PDB entry 6OPC | electron microscopy, 3.70 A resolution | chains A and B of the 8 polymer chains in the assembly

# Chain A (and B)
Protein: Cell division control protein 48
Organism: Saccharomyces cerevisiae
Notes: EC 3.6.4.6; chain B of this document is another copy of the same molecule, construct and numbering; everything in this record applies to it too
UniProtKB: P25694 (CDC48_YEAST); residues 1-835 here = UniProt positions 1-835
Amino-acid sequence (835 residues; each row starts with the number of its first residue):
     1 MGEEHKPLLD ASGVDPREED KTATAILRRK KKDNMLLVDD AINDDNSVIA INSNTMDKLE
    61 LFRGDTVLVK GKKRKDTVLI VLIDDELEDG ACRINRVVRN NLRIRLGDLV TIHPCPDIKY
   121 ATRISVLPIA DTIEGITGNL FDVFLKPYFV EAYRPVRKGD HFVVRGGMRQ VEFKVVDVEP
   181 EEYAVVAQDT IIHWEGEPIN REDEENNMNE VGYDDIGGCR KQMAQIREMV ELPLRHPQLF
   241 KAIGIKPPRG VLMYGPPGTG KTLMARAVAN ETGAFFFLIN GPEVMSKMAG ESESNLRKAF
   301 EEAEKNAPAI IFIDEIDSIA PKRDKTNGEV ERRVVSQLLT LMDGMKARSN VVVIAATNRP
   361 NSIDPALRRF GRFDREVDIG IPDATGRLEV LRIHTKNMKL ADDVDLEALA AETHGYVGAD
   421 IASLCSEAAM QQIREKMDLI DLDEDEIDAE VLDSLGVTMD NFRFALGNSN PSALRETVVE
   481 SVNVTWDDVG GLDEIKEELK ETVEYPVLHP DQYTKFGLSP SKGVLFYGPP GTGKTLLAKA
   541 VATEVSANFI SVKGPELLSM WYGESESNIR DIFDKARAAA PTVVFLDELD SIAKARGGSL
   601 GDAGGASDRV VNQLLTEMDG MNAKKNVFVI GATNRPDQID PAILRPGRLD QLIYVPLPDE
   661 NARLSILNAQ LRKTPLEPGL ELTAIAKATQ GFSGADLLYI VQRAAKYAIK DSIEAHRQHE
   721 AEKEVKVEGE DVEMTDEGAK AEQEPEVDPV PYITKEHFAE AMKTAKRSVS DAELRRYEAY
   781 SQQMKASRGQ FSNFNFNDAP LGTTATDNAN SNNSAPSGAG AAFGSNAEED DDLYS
Unresolved in the structure: 1-30, 598-600, 726-743, 785-835 (chain B: 1-30, 723-747, 797-835)
Bound ions: Mg2+ site 1: Thr262 (together with ADP); Mg2+ site 2 near Thr535 (its only coordinating residue here)
Small-molecule neighbours:
  - ADP / beryllium trifluoride, molecule 1: Asp215, Ile216, Gly217, Pro256, Pro257, Gly258, Thr259, Gly260, Lys261, Thr262, Leu263, Asn358, Val390, His394, Gly418, Ala419, Ala422
  - ADP / beryllium trifluoride, molecule 2: Asp488, Val489, Gly490, Leu492, Pro529, Pro530, Gly531, Thr532, Gly533, Lys534, Thr535, Leu536, Glu588, Asn634, Ile666, Gln670, Gly694, Ala695, Leu698
Curated features (UniProtKB/Swiss-Prot):
  - binding site (ATP): Pro257 to Leu263, Asn358, His394, Gly531 to Leu536
  - modified residue: Ser472 (Phosphoserine), Ser519 (Phosphoserine), Thr735 (Phosphothreonine), Ser770 (Phosphoserine)
  - cross-link (Glycyl lysine isopeptide (Lys-Gly)): Lys305 (interchain with G-Cter in ubiquitin), Lys322 (interchain with G-Cter in ubiquitin), Lys346 (interchain with G-Cter in ubiquitin), Lys522 (interchain with G-Cter in ubiquitin), Lys539 (interchain with G-Cter in ubiquitin), Lys594 (interchain with G-Cter in ubiquitin), Lys673 (interchain with G-Cter in ubiquitin)
  - mutagenesis: Lys261 (K261A: Moderate reduction in growth rate; K261T: Probable loss of ATP binding. Complete loss of catalytic activity), Glu315 (E315A: Moderate reduction in growth rate; E315D: Severe loss of catalytic activity without affecting cooperativity between the 2 ATP-binding regions. Slight reduction in growth rate ...), Asn358 (N358A: Slight reduction in growth rate. Restores cell growth; when associated with Q-315), Arg369 (R369A: No effect on growth rate. Restores cell growth; when associated with Q-315), Pro471 (P471A/S: Restores cell growth; when associated with Q-315), Arg475 (R475H: Restores cell growth; when associated with Q-315), Lys534 (K534A/T: Severe loss of catalytic activity. Lethal), Glu588 (E588D: Moderate reduction in growth rate; E588Q: Lethal), Arg645 (R645A: Lethal)

# How chain A and chain B interact
Residue-residue contacts - 150 pairs, chain A then chain B:
  Pro257(A) with Arg369(B)
  Gly258(A) with Arg369(B)
  Thr262(A) with Met345(B)
  Arg266(A) with Met345(B)
  Leu278(A) with Met345(B), hydrophobic
  Asn280(A) with Thr340(B)
  Pro282(A) with Glu293(B); Arg333(B); Ser336(B); Gln337(B)
  Glu283(A) with Arg297(B); Gln337(B)
  Met285(A) with Arg333(B), hydrogen bond
  Ser286(A) with Ala289(B)
  Lys287(A) with Ala289(B); Glu291(B)
  Phe312(A) with Met345(B), hydrophobic
  Glu315(A) with Leu339(B); Thr340(B)
  Ser318(A) with Glu329(B); Ser336(B)
  Lys325(A) with Asn327(B); Arg332(B)
  Glu331(A) with Glu329(B); Arg333(B)
  Asn358(A) with Arg323(B)
  Arg359(A) with Arg323(B); Asp324(B), salt bridge; Arg332(B)
  Asn397(A) with Gly244(B)
  Met398(A) with Ile243(B); Ile245(B), hydrophobic
  Ala419(A) with Arg369(B); Phe370(B)
  Ala422(A) with Phe370(B), hydrophobic
  Ser423(A) with Phe370(B)
  Cys425(A) with Ile245(B)
  Ser426(A) with Lys246(B); Pro248(B)
  Glu427(A) with Arg375(B), salt bridge
  Ala429(A) with Ile245(B), hydrophobic
  Met430(A) with Glu228(B); Phe240(B), hydrophobic; Arg375(B)
  Ile433(A) with Phe240(B), hydrophobic
  Arg434(A) with Glu228(B), salt bridge; Arg375(B)
  Glu444(A) with His236(B)
  Ile447(A) with Gln238(B)
  Leu455(A) with Leu239(B), hydrophobic; Ile243(B), hydrophobic
  Ser472(A) with Arg368(B); Arg369(B)
  Arg475(A) with Arg368(B), hydrogen bond (side chain-backbone); Phe373(B), hydrogen bond (side chain-backbone); Asp374(B), hydrogen bond (side chain-backbone); Glu376(B)
  Glu476(A) with Lys322(B), salt bridge; Asn361(B); Ile363(B); Pro365(B); Arg368(B)
  Val479(A) with Met621(B), hydrophobic
  Glu480(A) with Met621(B); Asn622(B); Ala623(B), hydrogen bond (side chain-backbone)
  Pro530(A) with Arg645(B)
  Gly531(A) with Arg645(B)
  Lys539(A) with Gly620(B); Met621(B)
  Ser551(A) with Met621(B)
  Lys553(A) with Thr616(B); Glu617(B), salt bridge; Asn622(B)
  Pro555(A) with Glu566(B); Arg609(B); Gln613(B)
  Glu556(A) with Arg570(B)
  Leu558(A) with Tyr562(B); Arg609(B)
  Ser559(A) with Tyr562(B)
  Met560(A) with Trp561(B), hydrophobic; Tyr562(B), hydrogen bond (backbone-backbone); Glu564(B)
  Ser567(A) with Lys325(B)
  Phe585(A) with Met621(B), hydrophobic
  Glu588(A) with Arg596(B), salt bridge; Asn612(B); Thr616(B)
  Asp590(A) with Arg596(B), salt bridge; Asn612(B)
  Ser591(A) with Arg609(B); Asn612(B)
  Lys594(A) with Asp608(B), salt bridge
  Ala603(A) with Ala603(B)
  Ala606(A) with Tyr562(B)
  Asn634(A) with Arg596(B)
  Arg635(A) with Arg596(B), hydrogen bond (side chain-backbone)
  Gln638(A) with Arg596(B), hydrogen bond (side chain-backbone); Gly597(B)
  Lys673(A) with Phe516(B); Gly517(B)
  Thr674(A) with Phe516(B)
  Pro675(A) with Lys515(B)
  Leu680(A) with Phe796(B), hydrophobic
  Glu681(A) with Phe796(B)
  Ala684(A) with Phe794(B)
  Ile685(A) with Phe794(B)
  Ala688(A) with Gln790(B); Phe794(B), hydrophobic
  Gln690(A) with Gln790(B)
  Phe692(A) with Phe791(B), hydrophobic
  Ala695(A) with Arg645(B); Pro646(B)
  Asp696(A) with Pro646(B)
  Tyr699(A) with Pro646(B), hydrophobic; Asp650(B)
  Val701(A) with Leu518(B), hydrophobic
  Gln702(A) with Ser519(B), hydrogen bond (side chain-backbone); Pro520(B); Ser521(B)
  Arg703(A) with Glu498(B), salt bridge; Gln651(B)
  Ala705(A) with Leu518(B), hydrophobic
  Lys706(A) with Glu501(B), salt bridge; Thr502(B)
  Ala708(A) with Phe516(B), hydrophobic
  Ile709(A) with Gln512(B); Tyr513(B), hydrophobic; Phe516(B), hydrophobic
  Lys710(A) with Glu501(B), salt bridge; Tyr505(B)
  Ser712(A) with Gln512(B), hydrogen bond
  Ile713(A) with Tyr505(B), hydrophobic; His509(B)
  Asp748(A) with Lys515(B), salt bridge
  Ile753(A) with Phe516(B), hydrophobic
  Lys755(A) with Phe796(B)
  Met762(A) with Phe791(B); Phe794(B), hydrophobic
  Lys763(A) with Arg788(B), hydrogen bond (backbone-side chain)
  Ala765(A) with Arg788(B); Phe791(B)
  Lys766(A) with Met784(B), hydrogen bond (side chain-backbone); Lys785(B); Arg788(B)
  Arg767(A) with Ser787(B), hydrogen bond (side chain-backbone)
  Ser768(A) with Arg645(B); Pro646(B)
  Glu773(A) with Pro641(B)
Other interface residues (no listed pair), chain A (112 interface residues in all): Asp314, Asp317, Pro321, Ser362, Lys399, Met437, Leu442, Leu452, Thr535, Glu564, Ser565, Asp587, Asp602, Ser607, Val610, Gln670, Thr689, Val750, Phe758, Thr764
Other interface residues (no listed pair), chain B (94 interface residues in all): Met229, Leu232, Ala242, Pro247, Met288, Gly290, Thr326, Gly344, Ala366, Gly604, Lys624, Ala642

# Overview
112 residues of chain A face 94 of chain B across their interface; the contacts include 13 hydrogen bonds and
12 salt bridges. Among the polar pairs are Arg359(A)-Asp324(B), Glu427(A)-Arg375(B) and Arg434(A)-Glu228(B).
Bound to chain A: ADP / beryllium trifluoride.
Both chains are Cell division control protein 48 (Saccharomyces cerevisiae). Entry 6OPC (Cdc48 Hexamer in a
complex with substrate and Shp1(Ubx Domain)) was determined by electron microscopy together with 6OMB from the
same study.
